1TK6 - chains A and C of the 4 polymer chains in the assembly; structure by X-ray diffraction, 2.20 A resolution.

== Chain A (and C) ==
Protein: Iron-rich dpsA-homolog protein
Source organism: Halobacterium salinarum
Notes: chain C of this document is another copy of the same molecule, construct and numbering; everything in this record applies to it too
UniProtKB: Q9HMP7 (DPSA_HALN1); residue numbers follow UniProt; this construct covers 1-182
Amino-acid sequence (182 residues; each row starts with the number of its first residue):
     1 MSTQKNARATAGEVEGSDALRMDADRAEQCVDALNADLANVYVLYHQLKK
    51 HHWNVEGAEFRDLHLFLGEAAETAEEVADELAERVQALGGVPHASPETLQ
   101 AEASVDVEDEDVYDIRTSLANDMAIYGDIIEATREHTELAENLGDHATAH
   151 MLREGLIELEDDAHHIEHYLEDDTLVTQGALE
Unresolved in the structure: 1, 182 (chain C: 1-6, 182)
Metal / ion sites: Fe ion site 1: His-52 (shared with 2 residues of chain B); Mg2+ site 1: Glu-56 (shared with 2 residues of chain B); Na+: Glu-59 (shared with 1 residue of chain D); Fe ion site 2: Asp-79, Glu-83 (shared with 1 residue of chain B); Mg2+ site 2: Gln-86 (shared with 1 residue of chain B; 1 residue of chain D); Fe ion site 3: Glu-154 (shared with Glu-154(C) of chain C; 1 residue of chain D); Mg2+ site 3: His-168 (shared with Gln-86(C) of chain C; 1 residue of chain D)
UniProt features mapped onto this chain:
  - binding site (Fe cation): His-52, Asp-79, Glu-83
  - site: Trp-53 (Involved in iron translocation), Glu-56 (Involved in iron translocation), Glu-75 (Involved in iron nucleation), Val-85 (Involved in iron translocation), Gln-86 (Involved in iron translocation), Glu-154 (Involved in iron nucleation), His-164 (Involved in iron translocation), His-168 (Involved in iron translocation), Glu-171 (Involved in iron translocation)
Reported in the primary citation:
  - Fe ion coordination: Asp-79, Glu-83, Glu-154
  - Mg2+ coordination: Glu-56, His-168

== Interface between chain A and chain C ==
Contacting residue pairs (36; chain A residue first):
  Met-123(A) / Ala-19(C)  hydrophobic
  Ala-124(A) / Arg-21(C)  hydrogen bond (backbone-side chain)
  Gly-127(A) / Ala-19(C)
  Gly-127(A) / Arg-21(C)
  Asp-128(A) / Arg-21(C)  salt bridge
  Ile-130(A) / Ala-19(C)
  Glu-131(A) / Arg-21(C)  salt bridge
  Arg-134(A) / Leu-20(C)  hydrogen bond (side chain-backbone)
  Arg-134(A) / Arg-21(C)  hydrogen bond (side chain-backbone)
  Arg-134(A) / Met-22(C)
  Arg-134(A) / Arg-26(C)
  Arg-134(A) / Gly-144(C)
  Arg-134(A) / His-146(C)
  Thr-137(A) / His-146(C)  hydrogen bond
  Glu-138(A) / His-146(C)  salt bridge
  Arg-153(A) / Glu-141(C)  salt bridge
  Arg-153(A) / Arg-153(C)
  Glu-154(A) / His-150(C)  salt bridge
  Glu-154(A) / Glu-154(C)
  Leu-156(A) / Ala-147(C)
  Ile-157(A) / His-150(C)
  Glu-160(A) / Leu-20(C)
  Glu-160(A) / Arg-84(C)  salt bridge
  Glu-160(A) / Ala-147(C)
  Ala-163(A) / Ala-19(C)
  Ala-163(A) / Leu-20(C)  hydrophobic
  His-164(A) / Gln-86(C)  hydrogen bond
  His-164(A) / Ala-87(C)
  Glu-167(A) / Ser-17(C)  hydrogen bond
  Glu-167(A) / Asp-18(C)  hydrogen bond (side chain-backbone)
  Glu-167(A) / Ala-19(C)  hydrogen bond (side chain-backbone)
  His-168(A) / Gln-86(C)  hydrogen bond
  Glu-171(A) / Arg-8(C)  salt bridge
  Glu-171(A) / Glu-15(C)
  Asp-172(A) / Arg-8(C)  salt bridge
  Asp-173(A) / Arg-8(C)  salt bridge
Also at the interface, not in a pair above, chain A (22 interface residues in all): His-150

== Overview ==
22 residues of chain A and 19 residues of chain C are in contact, with 9 hydrogen bonds and 9 salt bridges.
Polar pairs include Asp-128(A)/Arg-21(C), Glu-131(A)/Arg-21(C) and Glu-138(A)/His-146(C). Curated annotation
(UniProt) lists 3 Fe cation-binding residues on chain A. From the paper: Fe ion coordination by Asp-79(A),
Glu-83(A) and Glu-154(A); Mg2+ coordination by Glu-56(A) and His-168(A).
Both chains are Iron-rich dpsA-homolog protein (Halobacterium salinarum). Entry 1TK6 (Iron-oxo clusters
biomineralizing on protein surfaces. Structural analysis of H.salinarum DpsA in its low and high ...) was
determined by X-ray diffraction, deposited together with 1TJO, 1TKO, 1TKP and 1MOJ.
